PDB entry 5HPF | X-ray diffraction, 2.31 A resolution | chain A

Chain A:
Name: p-hydroxybenzoate hydroxylase transcriptional activator
Source organism: Acinetobacter baylyi str. ADP1
UniProt: Q43992 (POBR_ACIAD); numbering as in UniProt; present here: 96-140, 142-271
Amino-acid sequence (178 residues; numbered 93 to 271; 1 number in that range is skipped by the numbering (no residue carries it; nothing is unmodelled there); the number before each row is that of its first residue):
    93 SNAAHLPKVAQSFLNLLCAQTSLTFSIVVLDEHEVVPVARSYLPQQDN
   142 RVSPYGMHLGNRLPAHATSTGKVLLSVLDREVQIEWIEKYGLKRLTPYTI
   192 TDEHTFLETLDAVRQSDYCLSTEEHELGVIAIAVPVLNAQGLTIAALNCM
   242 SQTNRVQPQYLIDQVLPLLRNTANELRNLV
Not modelled in the structure: 93-95
Modified / non-standard residues: Mse148 (selenomethionine; parent Met); Mse241 (selenomethionine; parent Met)
Construct notes: expression tag (93-95); engineered mutation Val220 (Leu in Q43992)
What the authors report for this chain:
  - contacts within the chain: Arg132-Asp139 (salt bridge)
  - mutagenesis - S118T/V143L/T159I/S160A/S212T/H216Y/A222G/M241L, D139N: increased signaling in response to pNP
  - mutagenesis - S118T/V143L/T159I/S160A/S212T/H216Y/A222G/M241L: abolished signaling in response to 4HB

In short:
From the paper: S118T/V143L/T159I/S160A/S212T/H216Y/A222G/M241L and D139N increase signaling in response to
pNP; contacts within the chain involving Arg132 and Asp139.
Chain A is p-hydroxybenzoate hydroxylase transcriptional activator (Acinetobacter baylyi str. ADP1); the
structure, Crystal Structure of the Double Mutant of PobR Transcription Factor Inducer Binding Domain from
Acinetobacter, was determined by X-ray diffraction, deposited together with 5HPI.
